1WAA - chains A and E of the 6 polymer chains in the assembly; structure by X-ray diffraction, 1.80 A resolution.

== Chain A ==
Protein: Titin
Organism: Homo sapiens
Notes: EC 2.7.1.-; fragment: ig domain, residues 12801-12889
Reference sequence: Q8WZ42 (TITIN_HUMAN); residues 1-89 here correspond to UniProt positions 12801-12889 (UniProt number = residue number + 12800)
Chain sequence (93 residues; row label = number of the first residue in the row; numbers below 1 keep their minus sign (Gly-3 is residue -3)):
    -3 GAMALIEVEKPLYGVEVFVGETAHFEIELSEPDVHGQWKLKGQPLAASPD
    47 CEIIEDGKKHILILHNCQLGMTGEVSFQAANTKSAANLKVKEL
Unresolved in the structure: -3
Construct notes: conflict Glu3 (Lys12803 in Q8WZ42), Thr78 (Ala12878 in Q8WZ42)
Bound ions: Zn2+ site 1: His20 (shared with His20(E) of chain E); Zn2+ site 2: Glu22 (shared with Glu48(E), His61(E) of chain E); Zn2+ site 3: Asp29 (shared with 1 residue of chain B; 1 residue of chain F); Zn2+ site 4: His31 (shared with 1 residue of chain B); Zn2+ site 5: Glu48, His61 (shared with Glu22(E) of chain E); Zn2+ site 6: Glu51 (shared with 1 residue of chain D); Zn2+ site 7: Asp52 (shared with 1 residue of chain F); Zn2+ site 8: Glu88 (shared with 1 residue of chain C)
What the authors report for this chain:
  - conformationally variable residues (loop rearrangement): Asp52 to Lys55
  - contacts within the chain: Glu3-Ser26 (hydrogen bond), Lys6-Glu24 (hydrogen bond), Glu12-Lys87, Val13-Lys85 (hydrogen bond)
  - mutagenesis - V13A, F21A, L84A, V86A: decreased stability (from molecular simulation)
  - mutagenesis - V30A, F73A: unchanged stability (from molecular simulation)

== Chain E ==
Protein: Titin
Organism: Homo sapiens
Notes: EC 2.7.1.-; fragment: ig domain, residues 12801-12889
Reference sequence: Q8WZ42 (TITIN_HUMAN); residues 1-89 here correspond to UniProt positions 12801-12889 (UniProt number = residue number + 12800)
Chain sequence (93 residues; each row starts with the number of its first residue; numbers below 1 keep their minus sign (Gly-3 is residue -3)):
    -3 GAMALIEVEKPLYGVEVFVGETAHFEIELSEPDVHGQWKLKGQPLAASPD
    47 CEIIEEGKKHILILHNCQLGMTGEVSFQAANTKSAANLKVKEL
Unresolved in the structure: 89
Construct notes: conflict Glu3 (Lys12803 in Q8WZ42), Glu52 (Asp12852 in Q8WZ42), Thr78 (Ala12878 in Q8WZ42)
Bound ions: Zn2+ site 1: Gly-3 (shared with 1 residue of chain C); Zn2+ site 2: His20 (shared with His20(A) of chain A); Zn2+ site 3: Glu22 (shared with Glu48(A), His61(A) of chain A); Zn2+ site 4: Asp29 (shared with 1 residue of chain C; 1 residue of chain D); Zn2+ site 5: His31 (shared with 1 residue of chain F); Zn2+ site 6: Glu48, His61 (shared with Glu22(A) of chain A)

== Interface between chain A and chain E ==
Residue-residue contacts (23):
  Thr18(A) - Tyr9(E)
  His20(A) - His20(E)  hydrogen bond
  Glu22(A) - His20(E)  salt bridge
  Glu22(A) - Glu48(E)
  Glu22(A) - Ile59(E)
  Glu22(A) - His61(E)  salt bridge
  Glu48(A) - Lys6(E)  salt bridge
  Glu48(A) - Glu22(E)
  Glu48(A) - Lys55(E)  salt bridge
  Ile49(A) - Glu52(E)
  Ile50(A) - Ile50(E)  hydrophobic
  Ile50(A) - Glu52(E)
  Ile50(A) - Ile57(E)  hydrophobic
  Glu51(A) - Glu52(E)  hydrogen bond (backbone-side chain)
  Asp52(A) - Ile50(E)
  Asp52(A) - Glu51(E)  hydrogen bond (side chain-backbone)
  Lys55(A) - Glu48(E)  salt bridge
  Lys55(A) - Ile50(E)
  Ile57(A) - Ile50(E)  hydrophobic
  Ile59(A) - Glu22(E)
  Ile59(A) - Ile57(E)  hydrophobic
  His61(A) - Tyr9(E)
  His61(A) - Glu22(E)  salt bridge
Interface residues without a listed pair, chain A (14 interface residues in all): Lys6, Glu24
Interface residues without a listed pair, chain E (14 interface residues in all): Glu24, Ile49

== Summary ==
The chain A/chain E interface involves 14 residues from each chain; the contacts include 3 hydrogen bonds and
6 salt bridges. Polar contacts include Glu22(A)-His20(E), Glu22(A)-His61(E) and Glu48(A)-Lys6(E). From the
paper: V13A, F21A and L84A of chain A, among others, reduce stability; conformational variability at Asp52(A);
6 substitutions were tested in all.
Here chain A is Titin and chain E is Titin, both from Homo sapiens. Entry 1WAA (IG27 protein domain) was
determined by X-ray diffraction.
